PDB entry 1SQT | X-ray diffraction, 1.90 A resolution | chain A

[Chain A]
Molecule: Urokinase-type plasminogen activator
Organism: Homo sapiens
Notes: EC 3.4.21.73
UniProt: P00749 (UROK_HUMAN); the construct lacks a stretch of the UniProt sequence, so the offset changes along the chain: 1-23 = UniProt 179-201; 24-244 = UniProt 203-423
Chain sequence (245 residues; row label = number of the first residue in the row):
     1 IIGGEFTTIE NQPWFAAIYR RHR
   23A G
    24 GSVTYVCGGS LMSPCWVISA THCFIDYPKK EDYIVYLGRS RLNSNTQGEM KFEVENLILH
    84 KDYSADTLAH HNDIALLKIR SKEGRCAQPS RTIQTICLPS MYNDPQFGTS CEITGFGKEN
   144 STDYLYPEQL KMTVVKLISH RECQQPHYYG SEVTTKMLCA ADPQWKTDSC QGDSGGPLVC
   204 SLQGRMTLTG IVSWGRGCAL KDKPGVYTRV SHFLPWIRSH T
Curated features (UniProtKB/Swiss-Prot):
  - active site (Charge relay system): His45, Asp96, Ser197
  - modified residue: Ser144 (Phosphoserine)
  - glycosylation: Asn143 (N-linked (GlcNAc...) asparagine)
Disulfide bonds: Cys30-Cys46, Cys38-Cys109, Cys134-Cys203, Cys166-Cys182, Cys193-Cys221

[Summary]
From UniProt: 3 active-site residues.
Chain A is Urokinase-type plasminogen activator (Homo sapiens); the structure, Substituted 2-Naphthamidine
Inhibitors of Urokinase, was determined by X-ray diffraction (same publication as 1SQA and 1SQO).
